PDB entry 3I74 | X-ray diffraction, 2.60 A resolution | chains B and D of the 4 polymer chains in the assembly

[Chain B]
Molecule: Subtilisin-like protease
Organism: Solanum lycopersicum
Reference sequence: O82777 (O82777_SOLLC); residues 113-761 here = UniProt positions 113-761
Amino-acid sequence (649 residues; numbered 113 to 761; the number before each row is that of its first residue):
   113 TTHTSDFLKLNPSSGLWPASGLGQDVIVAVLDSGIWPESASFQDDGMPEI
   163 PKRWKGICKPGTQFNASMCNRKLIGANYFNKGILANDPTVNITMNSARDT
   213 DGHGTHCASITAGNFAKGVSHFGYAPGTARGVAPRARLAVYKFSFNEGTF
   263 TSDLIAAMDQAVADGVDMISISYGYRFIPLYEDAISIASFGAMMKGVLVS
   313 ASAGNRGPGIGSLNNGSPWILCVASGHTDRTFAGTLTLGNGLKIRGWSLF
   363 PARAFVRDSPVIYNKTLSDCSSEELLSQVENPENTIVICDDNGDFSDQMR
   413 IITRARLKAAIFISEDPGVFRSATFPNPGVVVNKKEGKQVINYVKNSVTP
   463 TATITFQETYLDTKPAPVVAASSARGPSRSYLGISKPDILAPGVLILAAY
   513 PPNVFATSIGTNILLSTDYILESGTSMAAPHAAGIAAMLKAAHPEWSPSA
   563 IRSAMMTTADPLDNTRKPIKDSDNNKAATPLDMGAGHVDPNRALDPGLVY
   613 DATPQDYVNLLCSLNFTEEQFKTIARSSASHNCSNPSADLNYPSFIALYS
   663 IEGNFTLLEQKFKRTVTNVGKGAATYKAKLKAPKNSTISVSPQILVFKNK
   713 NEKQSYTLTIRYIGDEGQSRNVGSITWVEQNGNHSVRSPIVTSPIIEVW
Unresolved in the structure: 474, 576-577, 644, 683-684, 728-730
Disulfides: Cys170-Cys181, Cys382-Cys401, Cys624-Cys645
Covalent attachments: N-acetylglucosamine (NAG) linked to Asn177, Asn203, Asn376
Swiss-Prot annotation at these positions:
  - region: Pro756 to Trp761 (Necessary for prodomain cleavage and secretion)
  - active site (Charge relay system): Asp144, His215, Ser538
  - glycosylation: Asn177 (N-linked (GlcNAc...) (complex) asparagine), Asn203 (N-linked (GlcNAc...) (complex) asparagine), Asn376 (N-linked (GlcNAc...) (paucimannose) asparagine), Asn697 (N-linked (GlcNAc...) (complex) asparagine), Asn745 (N-linked (GlcNAc...) (complex) asparagine)
What the authors report for this chain:
  - binding site for ACE-PHE-GLU-LYS-ALA chloromethylketone INHIBITOR: Asp213, His215, Ser538
  - mutagenesis - R365A/R418A, F367A/R418A: decreased catalytic activity

[Chain D]
Molecule: ACE-PHE-GLU-LYS-ALA chloromethylketone INHIBITOR
Amino-acid sequence (6 residues; numbered 1 to 6; the number before each row is that of its first residue):
     1 XFEKAX
Modified / non-standard residues: ACE (acetyl group) at position 1; Ala5 ((2s)-2-aminopropane-1,1-diol; ALV); 0QE (chloromethane) at position 6

[Interface between chain B and chain D]
Contacting residue pairs (23):
  Asp213(B) - Lys4(D)  salt bridge
  His215(B) - Lys4(D)
  His215(B) - Ala5(D)  hydrogen bond (side chain-backbone)
  His215(B) - 0QE_6(D)  covalent bond
  Thr261(B) - Phe2(D)
  Ser284(B) - Lys4(D)
  Ser284(B) - Ala5(D)  hydrogen bond (backbone-backbone)
  Tyr285(B) - Phe2(D)  hydrophobic
  Tyr285(B) - Glu3(D)
  Tyr285(B) - Lys4(D)
  Gly286(B) - ACE_1(D)
  Gly286(B) - Phe2(D)
  Gly286(B) - Glu3(D)  hydrogen bond (backbone-backbone)
  Tyr287(B) - ACE_1(D)
  Tyr287(B) - Phe2(D)  hydrophobic
  Arg288(B) - ACE_1(D)  hydrogen bond (backbone-backbone)
  Ser314(B) - Ala5(D)
  Asn317(B) - Ala5(D)  hydrogen bond (side chain-backbone)
  Arg318(B) - Glu3(D)  salt bridge
  Gly536(B) - Ala5(D)
  Thr537(B) - Ala5(D)
  Ser538(B) - Ala5(D)  covalent bond
  Ser538(B) - 0QE_6(D)
Other interface residues (no listed pair), chain B (16 interface residues in all): Phe289, Ser535

[Summary]
The interface between chain B and chain D involves 16 residues on one side and 6 on the other; the contacts
include 2 covalent bonds, 5 hydrogen bonds and 2 salt bridges. Polar contacts include Asp213(B)-Lys4(D),
Arg318(B)-Glu3(D) and His215(B)-Ala5(D). The paper reports a binding site for ACE-PHE-GLU-LYS-ALA
chloromethylketone INHIBITOR at Asp213(B), His215(B) and Ser538(B); R365A/R418A and F367A/R418A of chain B
reduce catalytic activity.
Here chain B is Subtilisin-like protease (Solanum lycopersicum) and chain D is ACE-PHE-GLU-LYS-ALA
chloromethylketone INHIBITOR. Entry 3I74 (Crystal Structure of the plant subtilisin-like protease SBT3 in
complex with a chloromethylketone inhibitor) was determined by X-ray diffraction.
